8U47 - chain A; structure by X-ray diffraction, 1.33 A resolution.

# Chain A
Name: Endo-beta-N-acetylglucosaminidase
From: Bacteroides thetaiotaomicron VPI-5482
Reference sequence: Q8A889 (Q8A889_BACTN); numbering as in UniProt; present here: 25-79, 81-201, 203-225, 227-306
Amino-acid sequence (282 residues; numbered 25 to 306 plus 3 insertion-coded residues; 3 numbers in that range are skipped by the numbering (no residue carries them; nothing is unmodelled there); the number before each row is that of its first residue):
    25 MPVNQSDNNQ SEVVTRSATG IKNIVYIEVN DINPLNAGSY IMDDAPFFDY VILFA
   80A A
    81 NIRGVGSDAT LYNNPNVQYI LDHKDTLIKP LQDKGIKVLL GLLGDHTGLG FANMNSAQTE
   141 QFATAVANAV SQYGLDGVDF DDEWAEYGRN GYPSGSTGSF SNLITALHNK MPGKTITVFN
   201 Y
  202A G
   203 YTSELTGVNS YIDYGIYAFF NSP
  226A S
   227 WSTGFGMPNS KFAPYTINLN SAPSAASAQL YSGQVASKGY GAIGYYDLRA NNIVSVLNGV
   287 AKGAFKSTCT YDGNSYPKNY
Disordered / not traced: 25-43
From the paper describing this entry:
  - mutagenesis - E52A, H126A, E166A: decreased catalytic activity on IgG
  - mutagenesis - N81A, N94A, R169A: decreased catalytic activity
  - mutagenesis - E52A/H126A, D161A/E163A: abolished catalytic activity
  - catalytic residues: Asp-161, Glu-163 (proposed by the authors, not directly observed)

# Summary
From the paper: catalytic residues Asp-161 and Glu-163; E52A, H126A and E166A reduce catalytic activity on
IgG; 8 substitutions were tested in all.
Chain A is Endo-beta-N-acetylglucosaminidase (Bacteroides thetaiotaomicron VPI-5482); the structure, Crystal
structure of Bacteroides thetaiotaomicron VPI-5482 Endoglycosidase BT1285, was determined by X-ray diffraction
(same publication as 8U46, 8U48, 8U9F, 8W01 and 8W04).
